PDB entry 5JGL | X-ray diffraction, 2.28 A resolution | chain A

[Chain A]
Protein: UbiE/COQ5 family methyltransferase, putative
Source organism: Aspergillus fumigatus
UniProt: A0A0J5Q3C4 (A0A0J5Q3C4_ASPFM); residues 10-287 here correspond to UniProt positions 1-278 (UniProt number = residue number - 9)
Chain sequence (289 residues; numbered -1 to 287; the number before each row is that of its first residue; numbers below 1 keep their minus sign (Gly-1 is residue -1)):
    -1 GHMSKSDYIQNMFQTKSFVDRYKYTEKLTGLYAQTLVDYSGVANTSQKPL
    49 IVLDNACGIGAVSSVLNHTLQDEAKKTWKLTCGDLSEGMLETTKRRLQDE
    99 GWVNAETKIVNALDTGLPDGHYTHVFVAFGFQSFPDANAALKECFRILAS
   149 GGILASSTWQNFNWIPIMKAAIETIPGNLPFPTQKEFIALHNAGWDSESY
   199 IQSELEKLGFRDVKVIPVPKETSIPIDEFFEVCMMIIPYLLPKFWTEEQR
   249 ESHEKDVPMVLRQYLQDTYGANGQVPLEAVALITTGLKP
Unresolved in the structure: -1 to 13, 189
Sequence notes: expression tag (-1 to 0); variant Met1, Ser2, Lys3, Ser4, Asp5, Tyr6, Ile7, Gln8, Asn9; conflict Ile49 (Val40 in A0A0J5Q3C4), Gln158 (Arg149 in A0A0J5Q3C4), Gly284 (Ala275 in A0A0J5Q3C4)
Ligand contacts: S-adenosylmethionine (SAM): Thr27, Ala54, Cys55, Gly56, Ala59, Asp82, Leu83, Ser84, Met87, Val108, Asn109, Ala110, Leu111, Ala126, Phe127, Ser131, Phe132
What the authors report for this chain:
  - conformationally variable residues (side-chain flip): Tyr20
  - binding site for S-adenosylmethionine: Thr27, Ala54, Asp82, Asn109
  - contacts within the chain: Asn159-Asn161 (hydrogen bond)
  - mutagenesis - F127V, N159V: decreased catalytic activity
  - mutagenesis - W157V, W162V: decreased catalytic activity on dithiol gliotoxin

[In short]
Bound to chain A: S-adenosylmethionine. From the paper: a binding site for S-adenosylmethionine at Thr27,
Ala54 and Asp82 among others; F127V and N159V reduce catalytic activity; 4 substitutions were tested in all.
Chain A is UbiE/COQ5 family methyltransferase, putative (Aspergillus fumigatus); the structure, Crystal
structure of GtmA in complex with S-Adenosylmethionine, was determined by X-ray diffraction (same publication
as 5JGJ and 5JGK).
